7AEF - chains N and U of the 48 polymer chains in the assembly; structure by electron microscopy, 2.80 A resolution.

[Chain N]
Molecule: LysM domain-containing protein
From: Algoriphagus machipongonensis
UniProtKB: A3HTB8 (A3HTB8_9BACT); residues 1-228 here = UniProt positions 1-228
Chain sequence (228 residues; row label = number of the first residue in the row):
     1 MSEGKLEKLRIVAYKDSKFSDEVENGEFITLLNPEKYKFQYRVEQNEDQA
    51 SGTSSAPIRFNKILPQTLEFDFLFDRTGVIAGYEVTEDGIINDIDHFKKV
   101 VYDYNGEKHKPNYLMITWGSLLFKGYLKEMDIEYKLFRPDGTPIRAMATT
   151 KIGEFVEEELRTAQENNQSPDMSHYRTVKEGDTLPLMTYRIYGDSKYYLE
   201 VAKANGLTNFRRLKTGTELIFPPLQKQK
Not modelled in the structure: 1, 169, 228

[Chain U]
Molecule: Putative tail lysozyme
From: Algoriphagus machipongonensis
UniProtKB: A3HTB5 (A3HTB5_9BACT); residue numbers follow UniProt; this construct covers 1-137
Chain sequence (137 residues; each row starts with the number of its first residue):
     1 MMEKSKDFLGTGWGFPPEFETSIGQVKTTSGVEDIQKSLEILFSTKIGER
    51 IMQPTYGCNLDELLFSPINRTLKTYVIELIKNAILYHEPRIDPEKIDITQ
   101 GNEIEGELLIHLQYIVRATNSRKNMVYPFYLEEGTNI
Not modelled in the structure: 1-3, 137

[How chain N and chain U interact]
Pairs across the interface (33):
  Glu7(N) with Thr71(U)
  Gly119(N) with Arg70(U); Thr71(U); Thr74(U), hydrogen bond (backbone-side chain)
  Ser120(N) with Thr74(U)
  Lys124(N) with Glu78(U), salt bridge; Asn82(U)
  Glu157(N) with Tyr86(U)
  Glu159(N) with Tyr86(U)
  Leu160(N) with Leu85(U), hydrophobic; Tyr86(U)
  Thr162(N) with Asn136(U)
  Ala163(N) with Leu85(U)
  Asn166(N) with Arg117(U)
  Asn167(N) with Arg122(U), hydrogen bond (backbone-side chain)
  Asp171(N) with Arg122(U), salt bridge; Glu133(U)
  Met172(N) with Thr119(U); Asn120(U); Arg122(U); Glu133(U)
  Ser173(N) with Thr119(U); Asn120(U), hydrogen bond (backbone-backbone); Glu133(U), hydrogen bond (backbone-side chain)
  His174(N) with Ala118(U), hydrogen bond (side chain-backbone); Thr119(U), hydrogen bond
  Tyr175(N) with Lys6(U); Phe8(U), hydrophobic; Arg117(U); Ala118(U)
  Glu218(N) with Ser5(U), hydrogen bond
  Ile220(N) with Ser5(U)
  Lys226(N) with Glu132(U)
Also at the interface, not in a pair above, chain N (26 interface residues in all): Ser2, Lys18, Leu122, Gln164, Gln168, Leu219, Pro223
Also at the interface, not in a pair above, chain U (24 interface residues in all): Ile68, Asn69, Tyr75, Ser121, Lys123, Phe129

[Overview]
The interface between chain N and chain U involves 26 residues on one side and 24 on the other, with 7
hydrogen bonds and 2 salt bridges. Polar contacts include Lys124(N)-Glu78(U), Asp171(N)-Arg122(U) and
Gly119(N)-Thr74(U).
Here chain N is LysM domain-containing protein and chain U is Putative tail lysozyme, both from Algoriphagus
machipongonensis. Entry 7AEF (Cryo-EM structure of an extracellular contractile injection system in marine
bacterium Algoriphagus machipongonensis, the baseplate complex ...) was determined by electron microscopy,
deposited together with 7ADZ, 7AE0 and 7AEB.
